2Z33 - chains B and A of the 3 polymer chains in the assembly; structure by solution NMR.

== Chain B ==
Molecule: 16-nt DNA strand
Sequence (16 nucleotides; numbered 1 to 16; the number before each row is that of its first residue):
     1 ACTGTCATAA ATCTGT

== Chain A ==
Name: Phosphate regulon transcriptional regulatory protein phoB
From: Escherichia coli
UniProtKB: P0AFJ5 (PHOB_ECOLI); residues 1-104 here correspond to UniProt positions 126-229 (UniProt number = residue number + 125)
Chain sequence (104 residues; each row starts with the number of its first residue):
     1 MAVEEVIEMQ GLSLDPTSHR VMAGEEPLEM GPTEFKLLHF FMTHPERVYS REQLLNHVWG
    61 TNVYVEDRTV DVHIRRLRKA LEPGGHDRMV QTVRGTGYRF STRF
Swiss-Prot annotation at these positions:
  - DNA-binding region: Glu-4 to Thr-102 (OmpR/PhoB-type)

== Chain B / chain A interface ==
Contacting residue pairs - 18 pairs, chain B then chain A:
  DC2(B) / Pro-32(A)  phosphate contact
  DT3(B) / Pro-32(A)  phosphate contact
  DT3(B) / Thr-33(A)  phosphate contact
  DT3(B) / Glu-34(A)  phosphate contact
  DT3(B) / His-73(A)  sugar contact
  DT3(B) / Arg-76(A)  base contact
  DG4(B) / Trp-59(A)  phosphate contact
  DG4(B) / Val-65(A)  sugar contact
  DG4(B) / Thr-69(A)  phosphate contact
  DG4(B) / His-73(A)  phosphate contact
  DG4(B) / Arg-76(A)  base contact
  DT5(B) / Val-65(A)  phosphate contact
  DT5(B) / Glu-66(A)  phosphate contact
  DT5(B) / Thr-69(A)  phosphate contact
  DT5(B) / Val-72(A)  base contact
  DC6(B) / Val-72(A)  base contact
  DT12(B) / Arg-94(A)  base contact
  DC13(B) / Arg-94(A)  sugar contact
Also at the interface, not in a pair above, chain A (13 interface residues in all): Gly-31, Arg-68

== In short ==
7 residues of chain B and 13 residues of chain A are in contact. UniProt lists a DNA-binding region on chain
A.
Chain B is a 16-nt DNA strand and chain A is Phosphate regulon transcriptional regulatory protein phoB
(Escherichia coli); the structure, Solution structure of the DNA complex of PhoB DNA-binding/transactivation
Domain, was determined by solution NMR.
